PDB entry 5ANB | electron microscopy, 4.10 A resolution (low resolution: residue-level contacts below are approximate; hydrogen-bond / salt-bridge calls are withheld) | chains F and N of the 12 polymer chains in the assembly

# Chain F
Name: 60S ribosomal protein L10
Organism: Dictyostelium discoideum
Reference sequence: Q54J69 (RL10_DICDI); residues 1-217 here = UniProt positions 1-217
Sequence (217 residues; row label = number of the first residue in the row):
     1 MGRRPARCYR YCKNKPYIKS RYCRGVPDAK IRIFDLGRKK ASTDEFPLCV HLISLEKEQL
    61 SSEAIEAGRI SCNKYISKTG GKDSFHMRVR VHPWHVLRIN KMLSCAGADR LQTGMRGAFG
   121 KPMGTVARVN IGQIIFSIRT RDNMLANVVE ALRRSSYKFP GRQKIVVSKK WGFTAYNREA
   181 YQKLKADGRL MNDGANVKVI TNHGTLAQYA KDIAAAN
From the paper describing this entry:
  - mutagenesis - R98C, R98S: decreased binding to 60S binding by Sdo1
  - disease-associated variants - R98C, R98S: decreased binding to Sdo1
  - disease-associated variants - R98C, R98S: decreased growth

# Chain N
Molecule: 26S ribosomal RNA
Organism: Dictyostelium discoideum
Sequence (3741 nucleotides; each row starts with the number of its first residue):
     1 UCCGCCUCAC CUUUGUAAGA UUACCCGCUG AACUUAAGCA UAUCAGUAAG CGGAGGAAAA
    61 GAAACUAACU AGGAUUCCGU CAGUAACGGC GAGUGAAGAC GGAAUAGCCC AAGGUUCAAA
   121 CCUGGAUCUC UUCGAGGUUA GGUGAUGUGA CCUAUGGACU GAUGGAGCCC GCUGUUGUGA
   181 CUGCUAAUUC CGUUUGGAAU UUCGAGUCGU AGAAGGUGAU AACCCUGUUC GCAGUAUCAC
   241 AACAGUUGGA CUUUGCCAUU AGCUCCACGA GUAGGAAUGU CUGAAAUUGC AUUCUGAAUG
   301 GGUGAUAAGA UUCAUCCAAG GCUAAAUAUA UGUUAGGAGA UCGAUAGCAU ACAAGUACCG
   361 UGAGGGAAAG GUGAAAAGAA CUUUGAAAAA AGGUUUAAAA GUAUUUGACA CCGUUUAUGU
   421 GGAAGCGUUU ACUUGGACCC CGAUUAAUGA CGUCGGUUUA GCUCUAAUUC UUAGGUGGCC
   481 AAAGUAGAGU GUUACGUGCU GAUCAAAAGG UAACGGACAU UUGAUUCAUU GGUUAUCGAC
   541 GAGGAAGGUA CUCUAAAUCG GCCAGUUACU AACGGGUGAG AUCUGAUGUU UAUAAAAUGG
   601 GGGAUGAGGC UUAUCGGCUU GCUGGUGGCU CGCUCUCAAU AAUGGAUAUU GGGUUUCAUC
   661 AAGAGUGCAA AAUGGUGGCA AUUCACUAUU AGUGGUUAUU AAUUUUGUUU GCGUGGCUUG
   721 GCCUUGUCUA CAGGUUAUCU UCGGAUGGCU UGUAGCUUUG UUGAACGCGU GGGCUUAAUG
   781 UUGUGAUUCU AGUAGCGUUA CCAUAUCGUU AGAGUGGGUU CAAUAAAUGU CCCGUCUUGA
   841 AACACGGAUC AAGGAGGCCG UUUUGUGUGC GAGUGUAAGA GUAAUUAAAA CUCUGACGCG
   901 UAUUGAAAGA AAGAAUACUC CAAAAGAUCG UAACUACGGU UACCUUCUGU AAGGAGUGCC
   961 CGAAUCAUGA GAACUCUGUU UCGAAAGGAU UUGCGGUUGA GCACCUAGAA UGGGACCCGA
  1021 AAGGUUGUGA ACUAUGCCUG AGGAAGGCGA AGUCAGGGGA AACUCUGAUG GAGGCUUGUC
  1081 GCAAUGCUGA CGUGCAAAUC GCUUGUCUAA CUUGGGUAUA GGGGCGAAAG ACUAAUCGAA
  1141 CAACCUAGUA GCUGGUUCCU UCCGAAGUUU CCCUCAGGAU AGCUGGAGCA GUAUUCUAGU
  1201 UCCAUCUUGU AAAGACAAUG AUUAGCAGUU UCGGGGGCGU AAUGCUCUCA GCUGAUUCUC
  1261 AAACUCUGAA CGGGUGGGUA UCAUUUUAAU UCACUUAAUU GGAUUUUAAA AUUAAAUUGC
  1321 ACAUGUGCAA UGAAAAAUAG GAGCUCUUAG UGGGCCAUUU UUGGUAAGCA GAACUGGCGA
  1381 UGUGGGUUGA ACCAAAUAUU GGGAUAAGAC GUCUAACAUU CACUAAUAGA UACCACAAAA
  1441 GGUGUUAGUU CAUUAAGACA GCAGGACGGU GGCCAUGGAA GUCGGUAUCC GCUAAGGAGU
  1501 GUGUAACAAC UCACCUGCCA AAUGGACUAG CCCUGAAAAU GGAUGACGCU AGCAGUGGAU
  1561 GGUCGAUGCC CAAUCGUUAA AAGAAGUGAU AAUACUUUUA ACGUGUAGGA AGGCGUGAAG
  1621 GUAACGUAGA AGCUUGAAUG UGAAUUCGAG UGGAGUUGUC UUUAGUGCAG AUCUUGAUGG
  1681 UAGUAGCAAA UAUUCAAAAG AAUUUACUUU GAAGGCCGAA GUGGGGAAGG GUUCCAUAAC
  1741 AAUGGAAUUC ACUUAUGGGU GAGUCGAUCC UAAGGUUUGG GUUAACUCUC UCUAAUAAGG
  1801 UUACUAGGUC AUUGGAUCGA AAGUGAAGGU GGCUUUAACA CUAGUGACUU UAUAGGCCGA
  1861 AAGGGAAGCG GGUUAAAAUU CCUGCACCAU CGAAUGGGAU AUUAGGGUAA CCGAUCGUAA
  1921 UCCGGGACAU CAAUUGGCGG UCGAGGAAGA GUUAUCUUUU CUUGUUAACA UUGUCUUGGG
  1981 GUCCUCCGAA UCAGGUCAAC UGGAGACGAG GAUUCAUCGC ACAAUGGAAG AGCACAGUCC
  2041 UUUGGAUUGG GUCUCGCAUC CGCUAAAUGG UCCUUGAAAA CCGGAUUAUG GUAUUUAAUC
  2101 CUAUUUGGUG UUCGUACCAA UAACCACAUC AGGUCUCCAA GGUGAAUAGC CUCUGGUCAA
  2161 AUGUAUUAAU GUAGAUAAGG GAAGUCGGCA AAACCGAUCU GUAACUUCGG GAUAAGGAUU
  2221 GGCUCUAAAG GCUGGUGGAG UGGACAUAUU GGAGUUUGCU AUUUGUUUUU UACUUUUAGG
  2281 AUGGGCAACU GUUUUGAAGG UUUAAGAUGG GUGGUAAUUC UUUCCAAUGU GAGGGCUUGC
  2341 UCGUUCUGCU UUACGAUUAA CAGCUAAUUU AGAACUGUGA CGAUCACCGG GAAUCCAACU
  2401 GUUUAAUUAA AACAAAGCAU UGCGAUAAGC UUAAAAGCUU UUGACGCAAU GUGAUUUCUG
  2461 CCCAGUGCUC UGAAUGUCAA AGUGAAGAGA UUCAACCUAG CACGGGUAAA CGGCGGGAGU
  2521 AACUAUGACU CUCUUAAGGU AGCCAAAUGC CUCGUCAUCU AAUUAGUGAC GCGCAUGAAU
  2581 GGAUCAAUGA GAUUCCCACU GUCCCUAACU ACUAUACAGC GAAACCACUG CAAGGGGAAC
  2641 GGGCCUUGCA AAAACAGCGG GGAAAGAAGA CCCUGUUGAG CUUGACUCUA GUCUGAUAUU
  2701 GCAUAGUGAC CUAAAAGGUG UAGAAUAGGU GGGAGGGGCA ACCCGACGGU GAAAUACCAC
  2761 CCCUUUUGGC GUUACUUUGC UAACUUGGAA UAACAGUACC UCAUAAUUCA UUUUAUGAUG
  2821 GUUUUGGUGA AUAAGCGGAU CAACCACGGG UGAAAUCUGU GCAAAUUGGG CAACUGAUUU
  2881 GUAUAGCAAA GUAGUCCCUC UGGUCCCGUA UUAUGUCGAC CAAGAACAGU UUCAGGUGGG
  2941 GAGUUUGGCU GGGGCGGCAC AUUUGUUAAA AGAUAACGCA AGUGUCCAAA GGCAGGCUCA
  3001 GUGAGAACAG AAAUCUCACG UAGAGUAAAA GGGCAAAAGC CUGCUUGAUU CUGAUUUUCA
  3061 GUACUAAUCG GAACUGGGAA ACCAGGGCCU AUCGAUCCUU UAUGUGCUUA AAUCUUAACC
  3121 CUAGAGGUGU CAGAAAAGUU ACCACAGGGA UAACUGGCUU GUGGCAGCCA AGCGCUCAUA
  3181 GCGACGCUGC UUUUUGAUCC UUCGAUGUCG GCUCUUCUUA UCAUUGUGAA GCAGAAUUCA
  3241 CAAAGUGUUG GAUUGUUCAC CCACUAACAA GGAACGUGAG CUGGGUUUAG ACCGUCGUGA
  3301 GACAGGUUAG UUUUACCCUA CUGUUGUCAA UUGUUUGCGU AAUAGUAGCA UGAUUUAGUA
  3361 CGAGAGGAAC UGUCAUGCCG GAUCACUGGU CUGUAGGUUU AUUUGACAAA AUAGUGACCU
  3421 GCCGCUACCA UCCGUUGGAU AAUGGCUGAA CGCCUCUAAG UCAGAAUCCA UUCUAGAAAC
  3481 GCAAACCAAA UGCUUUAGAG UGUGAAUGUU GUAGGUAACA UUAGGUUGUU GGUGGGGGAC
  3541 CACUUUCAAC UUUAAACCAU AUGAUUAAUC GCUGUUACAC UGCAGUUUCC UUCCGGUUAU
  3601 UGUGGUGGGU GGCUAAAUUC UAAUUUAUAU CCUCGUUCCG CUCAACUCUU CGAUUGUAGA
  3661 CGACUAUCAA AUGAACUAGG UGCUGUAAGC UUCCGAGUAG CGUUCAGUUA CGAGGGGUUG
  3721 AGGCUUUUCC AUUAGUUCUU U
Disordered / not traced: 1-1220, 1271-1355, 1603-2391, 2701-2924, 3481-3741
Construct notes: conflict C3119 (G in FR733594.)

# Interface between chain F and chain N
Residue-residue contacts (143; chain F residue first):
  Arg3(F) with U3162(N)
  Arg4(F) with U1365(N); G3161(N); U3162(N)
  Pro5(F) with U3162(N); U3188(N)
  Ala6(F) with C3187(N); U3188(N)
  Arg7(F) with G3161(N); U3188(N); G3189(N); C3190(N)
  Cys8(F) with U1365(N)
  Tyr9(F) with U1365(N)
  Arg10(F) with U3188(N); G3189(N)
  Lys13(F) with A1366(N)
  Asn14(F) with U1362(N); G1363(N); G1364(N)
  Lys15(F) with A1262(N); U1362(N); U2967(N)
  Pro16(F) with A1262(N)
  Tyr17(F) with A1262(N); G1363(N); G1364(N)
  Arg21(F) with A2980(N); A3030(N); G3031(N)
  Tyr22(F) with A1263(N); C1264(N); A2980(N)
  Arg24(F) with A2980(N); A2981(N)
  Arg32(F) with U1222(N); U1223(N)
  Phe34(F) with U1223(N)
  Asp35(F) with U1223(N); A1224(N); G1225(N)
  Lys39(F) with A1224(N); G1225(N)
  Lys40(F) with G1225(N); C1226(N); C1249(N)
  Ser61(F) with C3187(N)
  Glu63(F) with G3186(N); C3187(N)
  Ala64(F) with G3186(N); C3187(N)
  Ala67(F) with C3185(N); G3186(N)
  Lys74(F) with A3171(N)
  Lys78(F) with A3171(N); G3172(N)
  Arg88(F) with A1224(N); U1257(N); C1258(N)
  Arg90(F) with C1258(N); U1259(N)
  His92(F) with U1223(N); C1258(N); U1259(N)
  Trp94(F) with U1259(N); C1260(N); A1261(N)
  Arg98(F) with G1364(N); U1365(N)
  Asn100(F) with U1365(N)
  Met102(F) with U1365(N); G3196(N); A3197(N)
  Leu103(F) with U3162(N)
  Cys105(F) with U3195(N); G3196(N)
  Gly107(F) with U3195(N); G3196(N)
  Ala108(F) with G3196(N)
  Asp109(F) with G3196(N); A3197(N)
  Arg110(F) with G2954(N)
  Leu111(F) with G2952(N); G2953(N); G2954(N)
  Gln112(F) with C2955(N); G2956(N)
  Thr113(F) with G3196(N); A3197(N)
  Gly114(F) with A3197(N); U3198(N)
  Met115(F) with A1367(N); G2951(N); G2978(N); A3197(N); U3198(N)
  Arg116(F) with U2950(N); G2951(N); G2952(N); G2956(N); C2977(N)
  Gly117(F) with C2977(N); G2978(N)
  Ala118(F) with G1363(N); G2978(N)
  Phe119(F) with G1363(N); G1364(N); G2978(N); C2979(N)
  Gly120(F) with G1364(N)
  Gln133(F) with U1259(N); C1260(N)
  Arg153(F) with C1527(N)
  Arg154(F) with C3169(N); A3170(N); A3171(N)
  Tyr157(F) with A1440(N); G1441(N); C3169(N); C3187(N)
  Lys158(F) with C3169(N); A3184(N); C3185(N); G3186(N); C3187(N)
  Phe159(F) with C3187(N)
  Pro160(F) with C3187(N); U3188(N)
  Gly161(F) with A1439(N); A1440(N)
  Arg162(F) with A1440(N)
  Asp193(F) with G1225(N); C1226(N); A1255(N); U1256(N)
  Gly194(F) with G1225(N); C1226(N)
  Ala195(F) with G1225(N)
  Asn196(F) with G1225(N); U1256(N); U1257(N)
  Lys198(F) with A1255(N); U1256(N)
Interface residues without a listed pair, chain F (72 interface residues in all): Gly2, Tyr11, Ile18, Ser20, Cys23, Ile70, Ala106, Val197
Interface residues without a listed pair, chain N (64 interface residues in all): U1248, A1438, A1529, A2968, U3160, C3168

# In short
72 residues of chain F and 64 residues of chain N are in contact. From the paper: R98C and R98S of chain F
reduce binding to 60S binding by Sdo1; R98C and R98S of chain F reduce binding to Sdo1.
Here chain F is 60S ribosomal protein L10 and chain N is 26S ribosomal RNA, both from Dictyostelium
discoideum. Entry 5ANB (Mechanism of eIF6 release from the nascent 60S ribosomal subunit) was determined by
electron microscopy (same publication as 6QKL, 5AN9 and 5ANC).
